Entry 3EEO (X-ray diffraction, 1.94 A resolution); this record covers chains C and A of the 3 polymer chains in the assembly.

== Chain C ==
Molecule: 12-nt DNA strand
Sequence (12 nucleotides; each row starts with the number of its first residue):
   402 CCATGCGCTG AC

== Chain A ==
Molecule: Modification methylase HhaI
Organism: Haemophilus parahaemolyticus
Notes: EC 2.1.1.37
UniProtKB: P05102 (MTH1_HAEPH); residues 1-327 here = UniProt positions 1-327
Sequence (327 residues; row label = number of the first residue in the row):
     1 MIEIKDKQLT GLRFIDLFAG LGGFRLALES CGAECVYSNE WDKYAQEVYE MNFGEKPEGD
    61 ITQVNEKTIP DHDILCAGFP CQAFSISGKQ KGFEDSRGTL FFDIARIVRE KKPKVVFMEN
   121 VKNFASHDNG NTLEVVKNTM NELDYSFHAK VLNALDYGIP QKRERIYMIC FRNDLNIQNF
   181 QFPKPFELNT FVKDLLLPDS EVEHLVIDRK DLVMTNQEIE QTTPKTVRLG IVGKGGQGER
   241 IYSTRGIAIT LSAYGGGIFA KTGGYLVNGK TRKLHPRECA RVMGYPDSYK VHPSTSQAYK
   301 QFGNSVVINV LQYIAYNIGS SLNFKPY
Residues lining bound ligands: S-adenosylmethionine (SAM): Phe-18, Ala-19, Gly-20, Leu-21, Gly-22, Gly-23, Phe-24, Asn-39, Glu-40, Trp-41, Asp-42, Asp-60, Ile-61, Thr-62, Gly-78, Phe-79, Pro-80, Leu-100, Tyr-285, Gln-301, Asn-304, Ser-305, Val-306
Curated features (UniProtKB/Swiss-Prot):
  - active site: Cys-81
  - mutagenesis: Cys-81 (C81G: Cells die, loss of methyltransferase activity, binds DNA about 3-fold more tightly ...), Gln-237 (Q237X: Decrease in enzyme activity due to 98%-99% loss of DNA-binding activity. No change in substrate specificity)

== How chain C and chain A interact ==
Residue-residue contacts (25):
  DC402(C) / Tyr-44(A)  sugar contact
  DC403(C) / Ser-296(A)  hydrogen bond to the phosphate
  DC403(C) / Gln-297(A)  hydrogen bond to the phosphate
  DT405(C) / Gly-255(A)  base contact
  DT405(C) / Gly-256(A)  base contact
  DT405(C) / Gly-257(A)  sugar contact
  DT405(C) / Ile-258(A)  phosphate contact
  DT405(C) / Ala-260(A)  base contact
  DG406(C) / Arg-209(A)  salt bridge to the phosphate
  DG406(C) / Glu-239(A)  sugar contact
  DG406(C) / Gly-256(A)  base contact
  DG406(C) / Gly-257(A)  hydrogen bond to the base
  DC407(C) / Lys-234(A)  salt bridge to the phosphate
  DC407(C) / Gln-237(A)  hydrogen bond to the base
  DC407(C) / Gly-256(A)  base contact
  DC407(C) / Gly-257(A)  base contact
  DG408(C) / Ser-87(A)  base contact
  DG408(C) / Gly-236(A)  base contact
  DG408(C) / Gln-237(A)  hydrogen bond to the base
  DT410(C) / Ile-86(A)  base contact
  DT410(C) / Gln-90(A)  hydrogen bond to the phosphate
  DG411(C) / Ile-86(A)  sugar contact
  DG411(C) / Gln-90(A)  hydrogen bond to the phosphate
  DA412(C) / Lys-122(A)  sugar contact
  DA412(C) / Ser-126(A)  phosphate contact
Interface residues without a listed pair, chain C (11 interface residues in all): DA404, DC409
Interface residues without a listed pair, chain A (22 interface residues in all): Asn-123, Arg-240, Lys-261, Ser-294

== Overview ==
11 residues of chain C face 22 of chain A across their interface; the contacts include 7 hydrogen bonds and 2
salt bridges. Among the polar pairs are DG406(C)/Gly-257(A), DC407(C)/Gln-237(A) and DG408(C)/Gln-237(A).
Ligands of chain A: S-adenosylmethionine.
Chain C is a 12-nt DNA strand and chain A is Modification methylase HhaI (Haemophilus parahaemolyticus); the
structure, M. HhaI co-crystallized with synthetic dsDNA containing a propane diol in place of the
deoxycytidine residue ..., was determined by X-ray diffraction.
